7N6A - chains B and D of the 12 polymer chains in the assembly; structure by electron microscopy, 14.30 A resolution (very low resolution: no residue pairs are listed; an interface is given only as per-side residue counts).

[Chain B (and D)]
Name: Spike glycoprotein E2
From: Eastern equine encephalitis virus (strain Florida 91-469)
Notes: chain D of this document is another copy of the same molecule, construct and numbering; everything in this record applies to it too
Reference sequence: Q4QXJ7 (POLS_EEEVF); residues 1-420 here correspond to UniProt positions 325-744 (UniProt number = residue number + 324)
Amino-acid sequence (420 residues; row label = number of the first residue in the row):
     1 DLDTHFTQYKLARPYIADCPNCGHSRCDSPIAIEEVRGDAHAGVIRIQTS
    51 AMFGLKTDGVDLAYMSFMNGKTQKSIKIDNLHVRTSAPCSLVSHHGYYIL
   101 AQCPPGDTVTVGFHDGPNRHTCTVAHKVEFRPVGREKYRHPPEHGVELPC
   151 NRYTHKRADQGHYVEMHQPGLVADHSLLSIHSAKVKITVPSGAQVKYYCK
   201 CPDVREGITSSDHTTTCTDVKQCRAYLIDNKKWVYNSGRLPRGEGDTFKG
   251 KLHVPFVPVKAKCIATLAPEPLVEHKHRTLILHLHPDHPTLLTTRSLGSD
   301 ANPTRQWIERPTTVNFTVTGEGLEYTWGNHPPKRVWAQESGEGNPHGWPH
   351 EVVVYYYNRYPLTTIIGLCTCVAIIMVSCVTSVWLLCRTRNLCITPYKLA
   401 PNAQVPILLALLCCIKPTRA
Not modelled in the structure: 352-420
Disulfide bonds: Cys19-Cys122, Cys22-Cys27, Cys89-Cys103, Cys150-Cys263, Cys199-Cys223, Cys201-Cys217
Reported in the primary citation:
  - conformationally variable residues (domain motion): Gly170 to Ile228

[How chain B and chain D interact]
At this resolution (14 A) residue pairs are not listed: 10 residues of chain B and 14 of chain D lie at the interface.

[In short]
The interface between chain B and chain D involves 10 residues on one side and 14 on the other. From the
paper: conformational variability at Gly170(B).
Both chains are Spike glycoprotein E2 (Eastern equine encephalitis virus (strain Florida 91-469)). Entry 7N6A
(Pre-fusion state 1 of EEEV with localized reconstruction) was determined by electron microscopy (same
publication as 7N69).
